Entry 7VCF (electron microscopy, 2.50 A resolution); this record covers chains C and T of the 15 polymer chains in the assembly.

Chain C:
Name: Toc52
Organism: Chlamydomonas reinhardtii
UniProt: A0A2K3D4W3 (A0A2K3D4W3_CHLRE); residue numbers follow UniProt; this construct covers 1-477
Chain sequence (477 residues; numbered 1 to 477; the number before each row is that of its first residue):
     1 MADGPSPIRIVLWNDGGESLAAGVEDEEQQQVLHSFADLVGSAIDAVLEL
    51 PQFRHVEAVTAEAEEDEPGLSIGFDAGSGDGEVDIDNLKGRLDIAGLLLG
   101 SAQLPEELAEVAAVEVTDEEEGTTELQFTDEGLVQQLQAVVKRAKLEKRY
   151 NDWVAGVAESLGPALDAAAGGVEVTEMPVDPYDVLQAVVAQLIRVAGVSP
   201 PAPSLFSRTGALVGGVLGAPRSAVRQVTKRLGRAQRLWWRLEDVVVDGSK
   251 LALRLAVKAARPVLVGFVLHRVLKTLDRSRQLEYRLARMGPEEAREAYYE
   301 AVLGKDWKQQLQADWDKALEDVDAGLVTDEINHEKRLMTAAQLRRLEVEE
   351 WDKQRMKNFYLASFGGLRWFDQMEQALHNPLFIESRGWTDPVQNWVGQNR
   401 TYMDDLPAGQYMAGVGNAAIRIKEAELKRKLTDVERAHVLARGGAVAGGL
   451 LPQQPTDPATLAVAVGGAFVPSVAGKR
Disordered / not traced: 1-255, 473-477
Modified / non-standard residues: Thr-328 (phosphothreonine; TPO)

Chain T:
Name: Tic100
Organism: Chlamydomonas reinhardtii
UniProt: A0A2K3DQY7 (A0A2K3DQY7_CHLRE); numbering as in UniProt (aligned over 1-955)
Chain sequence (955 residues; row label = number of the first residue in the row):
     1 MASKKGTDAPAALTDPLKEDPTVIRDEAQFPEPSLYFKVFESEAGEPEAK
    51 IRADVNKLYDRWIEKYGRRWPEDGINTEDMVWLAEEANKRKRAKPRPRGT
   101 VAAEKTEYEDEFMPDPTVGAPVSAADAAKAARRAKKDRKKKKAAGGAEQP
   151 AGPRTNYEKTVAGGKWVTDEFESADYEAGNLEKLWDMYLWDREGKPTMMP
   201 DTPAAQQEGEESEDFDDFYTAYRPRDVDSEEAREAVWATDEFESDEDNTE
   251 SEWAPEYVGAGLGLVAEDPLNPQYSLRHSNHPLAPFPGEPLKWASYVYPD
   301 FTTFEGLSKQSIPHGMGVMTFGTGTGAGFAMSQTRYGDKYEGEFQAGYAH
   351 GLGQFTSEASGEVYIGEFFAGQRHGCGMTLDMKPYFYLLERGVDPVEAYR
   401 RTAGAIMKNVEVRTWYRGNKLGDAKEDEVVEINVLKDELDDPFEIALRNS
   451 LHDAKLRKWKAMSPQDKAMDRIVSIIERVQRRNPGRFGAYYREDEKGRVR
   501 PVLDSDGADTDFDSVDMIQGVDTDGDLGPGWEGATDSEENPMDPRIRELM
   551 AAEGMDDKLEDEGFKDTVLGSAIINPYTGLDMKTYLDGKERHQAELVSVY
   601 KASREGRKYLNKVRKDKGGAAKDDESSYVEDDAASGHPGALLSREAEDDR
   651 LARLYEQAGVSKEDERRVEGLAARWRRLLAADEEEVLGGAVGAFRRPGNP
   701 LAANDSDTGFETESDMMEMCDIPEILGTVQEARQIVERARMWRFKPYGEV
   751 GLRMAQDANGSPVSLMQEPLHYPHGTKFMAPGPLGLCHAVPDDPSLRQEM
   801 AKVAHNYAAIYRMYNFDWDPEPGTVQYKIDQRIRRAQELRNNAMARYLAA
   851 ADEVLRDGAAPAGEGDQALLLASTSTGAPEAFDGQGNASGSGSSSALSSR
   901 GGSMFASMTLSRPAPMAGVVSLGRAARVVLGAFADAAKSVPMARPRLARP
   951 SGRRQ
Disordered / not traced: 1-13, 116-153, 615-637, 677-695, 857-955
Modified / non-standard residues: Ser-42, Ser-173, Ser-212, Ser-229, Ser-244, Ser-251, Ser-505, Ser-514, Ser-537, Ser-706, Ser-714 (phosphoserine; SEP); Thr-77, Thr-168, Thr-239, Thr-249, Thr-510, Thr-523, Thr-708, Thr-712 (phosphothreonine; TPO)
Cystine bridges: Cys-376/Cys-720
Metal / ion sites: Mg2+: Thr-708, Thr-712

How chain C and chain T interact:
Residue-residue contacts (109):
  Gly-325(C) / Lys-460(T)  hydrogen bond (backbone-side chain)
  Leu-326(C) / Leu-456(T)
  Leu-326(C) / Lys-460(T)
  Thr-328(C) / His-452(T)
  Thr-328(C) / Leu-456(T)
  Asp-329(C) / Asn-704(T)  hydrogen bond
  Ile-331(C) / Leu-456(T)  hydrophobic
  Ile-331(C) / Trp-459(T)
  Asn-332(C) / Asn-704(T)  hydrogen bond (side chain-backbone)
  Asn-332(C) / Ser-706(T)
  Glu-334(C) / Trp-459(T)  hydrogen bond
  Glu-334(C) / Lys-467(T)  salt bridge
  Lys-335(C) / Trp-459(T)
  Lys-335(C) / Arg-471(T)
  Lys-335(C) / Ser-706(T)
  Arg-336(C) / Ala-703(T)
  Arg-336(C) / Asn-704(T)
  Arg-336(C) / Asp-705(T)  hydrogen bond (side chain-backbone)
  Arg-336(C) / Thr-708(T)
  Arg-336(C) / Phe-710(T)
  Met-338(C) / Trp-459(T)  hydrophobic
  Met-338(C) / Lys-467(T)
  Met-338(C) / Ala-468(T)
  Thr-339(C) / Arg-471(T)
  Thr-339(C) / Ile-475(T)
  Ala-340(C) / Phe-710(T)  hydrophobic
  Gln-342(C) / Ala-468(T)  hydrogen bond (side chain-backbone)
  Gln-342(C) / Arg-471(T)
  Gln-342(C) / Ile-472(T)  hydrogen bond (side chain-backbone)
  Gln-342(C) / Ile-475(T)
  Leu-343(C) / Gly-709(T)
  Arg-344(C) / Glu-250(T)  hydrogen bond (side chain-backbone)
  Arg-344(C) / Ser-251(T)
  Arg-345(C) / Ser-251(T)
  Glu-347(C) / Glu-711(T)
  Val-348(C) / Glu-250(T)
  Trp-351(C) / Glu-250(T)
  Lys-353(C) / Tyr-585(T)  hydrogen bond
  Lys-353(C) / Leu-586(T)
  Gln-354(C) / Met-517(T)
  Gln-354(C) / Leu-586(T)
  Arg-355(C) / Thr-249(T)
  Lys-357(C) / Ser-514(T)
  Lys-357(C) / Lys-565(T)
  Lys-357(C) / Leu-586(T)
  Lys-357(C) / Asp-587(T)  salt bridge
  Tyr-360(C) / Leu-569(T)  hydrophobic
  Tyr-360(C) / Met-582(T)  hydrophobic
  Leu-361(C) / Phe-564(T)  hydrophobic
  Leu-361(C) / Val-568(T)  hydrophobic
  Leu-361(C) / Leu-569(T)  hydrophobic
  Phe-364(C) / Glu-208(T)
  Phe-364(C) / Gly-209(T)
  Phe-364(C) / Glu-210(T)
  Phe-364(C) / Val-568(T)  hydrophobic
  Leu-367(C) / Phe-564(T)  hydrophobic
  Phe-370(C) / Phe-564(T)  hydrophobic
  Met-373(C) / Ile-518(T)  hydrophobic
  His-378(C) / Thr-249(T)
  Arg-386(C) / Glu-711(T)  salt bridge
  Trp-388(C) / Glu-250(T)
  Thr-389(C) / Thr-249(T)
  Thr-389(C) / Glu-250(T)
  Asn-394(C) / Glu-256(T)  hydrogen bond
  Trp-395(C) / Phe-710(T)
  Gln-398(C) / Val-265(T)
  Asn-399(C) / Glu-256(T)
  Asn-399(C) / Leu-264(T)
  Asn-399(C) / Val-265(T)  hydrogen bond (side chain-backbone)
  Asn-399(C) / Ser-275(T)
  Arg-400(C) / Glu-256(T)  hydrogen bond (backbone-side chain)
  Arg-400(C) / Glu-267(T)
  Thr-401(C) / Glu-267(T)
  Tyr-402(C) / Glu-41(T)
  Tyr-402(C) / Ser-42(T)
  Tyr-402(C) / Arg-277(T)
  Tyr-402(C) / His-278(T)
  Asp-404(C) / Glu-41(T)
  Asp-405(C) / Lys-38(T)  hydrogen bond (backbone-side chain)
  Asp-405(C) / Phe-40(T)
  Asp-405(C) / Glu-41(T)  hydrogen bond (side chain-backbone)
  Asp-405(C) / Ser-42(T)  hydrogen bond (side chain-backbone)
  Leu-406(C) / Glu-267(T)
  Ala-413(C) / Arg-840(T)  hydrogen bond (backbone-side chain)
  Val-415(C) / Arg-840(T)
  Val-415(C) / Tyr-847(T)  hydrophobic
  Ala-418(C) / Met-844(T)  hydrophobic
  Ala-419(C) / Tyr-847(T)  hydrophobic
  Ala-419(C) / Leu-848(T)  hydrophobic
  Ile-422(C) / Leu-848(T)  hydrophobic
  Lys-423(C) / Asp-852(T)  salt bridge
  Arg-429(C) / Leu-855(T)
  His-438(C) / Val-854(T)
  Val-439(C) / Ala-851(T)  hydrophobic
  Val-439(C) / Val-854(T)  hydrophobic
  Arg-442(C) / Val-854(T)
  Gly-443(C) / Tyr-847(T)
  Gly-444(C) / Tyr-847(T)
  Leu-451(C) / Tyr-847(T)
  Leu-461(C) / Pro-269(T)
  Leu-461(C) / Leu-270(T)  hydrophobic
  Ala-462(C) / Ala-836(T)
  Val-463(C) / Arg-840(T)
  Val-465(C) / Leu-270(T)  hydrophobic
  Gly-466(C) / Ala-836(T)
  Gly-466(C) / Gln-837(T)
  Gly-466(C) / Arg-840(T)
  Gly-467(C) / Arg-840(T)
  Phe-469(C) / Leu-17(T)  hydrophobic
Interface residues without a listed pair, chain C (82 interface residues in all): Ala-324, Leu-346, Met-356, Ser-363, Gly-365, Leu-377, Ile-383, Val-396, Met-403, Met-412, Gly-416, Leu-431, Leu-440, Val-446, Pro-455, Thr-460, Ala-464, Ala-468, Val-470
Interface residues without a listed pair, chain T (71 interface residues in all): Pro-16, Glu-19, Glu-252, Trp-253, Ala-266, Lys-455, Arg-457, Pro-464, Ile-833, Ala-843, Arg-846, Ala-850, Glu-853

Overview:
The interface between chain C and chain T involves 82 residues on one side and 71 on the other; the contacts
include 16 hydrogen bonds and 4 salt bridges. Polar pairs include Glu-334(C)/Lys-467(T), Lys-357(C)/Asp-587(T)
and Arg-386(C)/Glu-711(T). Thr-708(T) and Thr-712(T) form the Mg2+ site.
Here chain C is Toc52 and chain T is Tic100, both from Chlamydomonas reinhardtii. Entry 7VCF (Cryo-EM
structure of Chlamydomonas TOC-TIC supercomplex) was determined by electron microscopy.
